Entry 2R7Z (X-ray diffraction, 3.80 A resolution); this record covers chains A and B of the 15 polymer chains in the assembly.

== Chain A ==
Molecule: DNA-directed RNA polymerase II subunit RPB1
From: Saccharomyces cerevisiae
Notes: EC 2.7.7.6
UniProt: P04050 (RPB1_YEAST); residue numbers follow UniProt; this construct covers 1-1733
Amino-acid sequence (1733 residues; each row starts with the number of its first residue):
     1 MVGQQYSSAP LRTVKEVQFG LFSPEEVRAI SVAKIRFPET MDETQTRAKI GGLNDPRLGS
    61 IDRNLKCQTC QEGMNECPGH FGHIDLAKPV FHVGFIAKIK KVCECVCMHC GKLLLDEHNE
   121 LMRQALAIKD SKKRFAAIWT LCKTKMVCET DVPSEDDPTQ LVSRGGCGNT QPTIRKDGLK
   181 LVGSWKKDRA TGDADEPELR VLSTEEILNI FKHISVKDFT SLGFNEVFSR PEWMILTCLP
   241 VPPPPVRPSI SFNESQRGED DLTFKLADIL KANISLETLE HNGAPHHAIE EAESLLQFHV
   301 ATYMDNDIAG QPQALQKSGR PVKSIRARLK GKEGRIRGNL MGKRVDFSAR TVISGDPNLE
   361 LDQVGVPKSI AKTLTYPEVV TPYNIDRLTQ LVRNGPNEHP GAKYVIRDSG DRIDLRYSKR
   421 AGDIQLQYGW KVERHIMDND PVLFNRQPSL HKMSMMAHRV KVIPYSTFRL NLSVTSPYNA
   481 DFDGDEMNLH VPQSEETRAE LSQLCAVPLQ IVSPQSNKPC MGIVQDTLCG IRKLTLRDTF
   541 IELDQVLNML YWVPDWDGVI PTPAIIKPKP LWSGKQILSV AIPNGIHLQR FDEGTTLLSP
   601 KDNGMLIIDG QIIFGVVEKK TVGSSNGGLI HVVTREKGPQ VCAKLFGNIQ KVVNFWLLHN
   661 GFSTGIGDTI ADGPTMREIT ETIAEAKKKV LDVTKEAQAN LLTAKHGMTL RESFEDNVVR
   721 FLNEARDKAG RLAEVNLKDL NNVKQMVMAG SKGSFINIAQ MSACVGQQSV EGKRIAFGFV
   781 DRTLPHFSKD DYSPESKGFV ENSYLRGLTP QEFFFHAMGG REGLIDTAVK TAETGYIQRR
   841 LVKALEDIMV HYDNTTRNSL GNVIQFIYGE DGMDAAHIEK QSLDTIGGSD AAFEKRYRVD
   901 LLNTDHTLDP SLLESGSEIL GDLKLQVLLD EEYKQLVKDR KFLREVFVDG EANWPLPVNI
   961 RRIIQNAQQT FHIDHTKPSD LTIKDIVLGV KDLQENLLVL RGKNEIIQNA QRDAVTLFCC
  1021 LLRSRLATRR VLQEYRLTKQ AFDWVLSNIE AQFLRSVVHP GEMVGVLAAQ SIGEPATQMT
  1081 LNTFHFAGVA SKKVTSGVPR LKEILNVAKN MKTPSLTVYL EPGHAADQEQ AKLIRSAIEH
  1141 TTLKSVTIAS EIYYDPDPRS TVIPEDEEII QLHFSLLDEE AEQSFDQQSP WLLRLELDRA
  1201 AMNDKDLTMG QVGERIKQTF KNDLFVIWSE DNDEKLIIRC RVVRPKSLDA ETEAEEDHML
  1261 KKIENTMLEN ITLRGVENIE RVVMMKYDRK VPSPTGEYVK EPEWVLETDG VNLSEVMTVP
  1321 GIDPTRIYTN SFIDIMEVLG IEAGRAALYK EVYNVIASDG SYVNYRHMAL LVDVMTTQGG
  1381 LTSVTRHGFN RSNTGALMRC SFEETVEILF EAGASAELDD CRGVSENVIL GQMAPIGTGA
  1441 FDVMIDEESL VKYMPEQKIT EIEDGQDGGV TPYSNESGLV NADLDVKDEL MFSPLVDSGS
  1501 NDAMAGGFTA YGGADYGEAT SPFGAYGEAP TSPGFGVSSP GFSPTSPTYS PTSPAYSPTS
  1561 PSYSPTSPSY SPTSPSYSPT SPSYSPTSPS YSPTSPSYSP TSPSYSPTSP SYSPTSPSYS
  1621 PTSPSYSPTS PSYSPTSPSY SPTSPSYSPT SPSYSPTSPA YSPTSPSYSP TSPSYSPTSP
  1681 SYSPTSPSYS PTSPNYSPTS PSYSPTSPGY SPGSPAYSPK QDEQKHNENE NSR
Not modelled in the structure: 1, 187-194, 1082-1091, 1177-1186, 1244-1253, 1456-1733
Bound ions: Zn2+ site 1: C67, C70, C77, H80; Zn2+ site 2: C110, C148, C167; Mg2+: D481, D483 (shared with 1 residue of chain P)

== Chain B ==
Molecule: DNA-directed RNA polymerase II subunit RPB2
From: Saccharomyces cerevisiae
Notes: EC 2.7.7.6
UniProt: P08518 (RPB2_YEAST); numbering as in UniProt (aligned over 1-1224)
Amino-acid sequence (1224 residues; numbered 1 to 1224; the number before each row is that of its first residue):
     1 MSDLANSEKY YDEDPYGFED ESAPITAEDS WAVISAFFRE KGLVSQQLDS FNQFVDYTLQ
    61 DIICEDSTLI LEQLAQHTTE SDNISRKYEI SFGKIYVTKP MVNESDGVTH ALYPQEARLR
   121 NLTYSSGLFV DVKKRTYEAI DVPGRELKYE LIAEESEDDS ESGKVFIGRL PIMLRSKNCY
   181 LSEATESDLY KLKECPFDMG GYFIINGSEK VLIAQERSAG NIVQVFKKAA PSPISHVAEI
   241 RSALEKGSRF ISTLQVKLYG REGSSARTIK ATLPYIKQDI PIVIIFRALG IIPDGEILEH
   301 ICYDVNDWQM LEMLKPCVED GFVIQDRETA LDFIGRRGTA LGIKKEKRIQ YAKDILQKEF
   361 LPHITQLEGF ESRKAFFLGY MINRLLLCAL DRKDQDDRDH FGKKRLDLAG PLLAQLFKTL
   421 FKKLTKDIFR YMQRTVEEAH DFNMKLAINA KTITSGLKYA LATGNWGEQK KAMSSRAGVS
   481 QVLNRYTYSS TLSHLRRTNT PIGRDGKLAK PRQLHNTHWG LVCPAETPEG QACGLVKNLS
   541 LMSCISVGTD PMPIITFLSE WGMEPLEDYV PHQSPDATRV FVNGVWHGVH RNPARLMETL
   601 RTLRRKGDIN PEVSMIRDIR EKELKIFTDA GRVYRPLFIV EDDESLGHKE LKVRKGHIAK
   661 LMATEYQDIE GGFEDVEEYT WSSLLNEGLV EYIDAEEEES ILIAMQPEDL EPAEANEEND
   721 LDVDPAKRIR VSHHATTFTH CEIHPSMILG VAASIIPFPD HNQSPRNTYQ SAMGKQAMGV
   781 FLTNYNVRMD TMANILYYPQ KPLGTTRAME YLKFRELPAG QNAIVAIACY SGYNQEDSMI
   841 MNQSSIDRGL FRSLFFRSYM DQEKKYGMSI TETFEKPQRT NTLRMKHGTY DKLDDDGLIA
   901 PGVRVSGEDV IIGKTTPISP DEEELGQRTA YHSKRDASTP LRSTENGIVD QVLVTTNQDG
   961 LKFVKVRVRT TKIPQIGDKF ASRHGQKGTI GITYRREDMP FTAEGIVPDL IINPHAIPSR
  1021 MTVAHLIECL LSKVAALSGN EGDASPFTDI TVEGISKLLR EHGYQSRGFE VMYNGHTGKK
  1081 LMAQIFFGPT YYQRLRHMVD DKIHARARGP MQVLTRQPVE GRSRDGGLRF GEMERDCMIA
  1141 HGAASFLKER LMEASDAFRV HICGICGLMT VIAKLNHNQF ECKGCDNKID IYQIHIPYAA
  1201 KLLFQELMAM NITPRLYTDR SRDF
Not modelled in the structure: 1-19, 71-89, 135-163, 336-344, 438-445, 503-506, 669-677, 716-721, 920-932
Bound ions: Zn2+: C1163, C1166, C1182, C1185

== Interface between chain A and chain B ==
Contacting residue pairs - 397 pairs, chain A then chain B:
  V2(A) - A1157(B)
  V2(A) - F1158(B)
  V2(A) - R1159(B)
  V2(A) - H1195(B)
  Q4(A) - R1159(B)  hydrogen bond (backbone-side chain)
  Q5(A) - R1159(B)  hydrogen bond (backbone-side chain)
  S7(A) - R1159(B)
  S7(A) - H1161(B)
  S7(A) - L1175(B)
  S7(A) - Q1193(B)  hydrogen bond
  S8(A) - N1178(B)  hydrogen bond
  S8(A) - F1180(B)
  A9(A) - H1161(B)
  A9(A) - F1180(B)  hydrophobic
  A9(A) - Q1193(B)
  P10(A) - I1191(B)
  P10(A) - Y1192(B)
  P10(A) - Q1193(B)  hydrogen bond (backbone-backbone)
  L11(A) - Q1193(B)
  R12(A) - Y1192(B)  hydrogen bond
  R12(A) - Q1193(B)  hydrogen bond (backbone-backbone)
  R12(A) - I1194(B)
  R12(A) - T1218(B)
  R12(A) - D1219(B)
  T13(A) - T1218(B)
  V14(A) - L1216(B)  hydrophobic
  V14(A) - Y1217(B)
  K15(A) - Y1217(B)  hydrogen bond (backbone-backbone)
  K15(A) - T1218(B)
  K15(A) - R1220(B)
  E16(A) - R1215(B)
  E16(A) - L1216(B)
  E16(A) - Y1217(B)  hydrogen bond (backbone-backbone)
  E16(A) - D1219(B)
  E16(A) - R1220(B)
  E16(A) - S1221(B)  hydrogen bond (side chain-backbone)
  E16(A) - R1222(B)  hydrogen bond (side chain-backbone)
  V17(A) - R1215(B)
  Q18(A) - T1213(B)
  Q18(A) - P1214(B)
  Q18(A) - R1215(B)  hydrogen bond (backbone-backbone)
  F19(A) - T1213(B)
  F19(A) - P1214(B)  hydrophobic
  G20(A) - I1212(B)
  G20(A) - T1213(B)  hydrogen bond (backbone-backbone)
  L21(A) - N1211(B)
  L21(A) - I1212(B)  hydrophobic
  L21(A) - T1213(B)  hydrogen bond (backbone-side chain)
  F22(A) - M1208(B)  hydrophobic
  F22(A) - N1211(B)  hydrogen bond (backbone-backbone)
  F22(A) - T1213(B)
  E26(A) - C1166(B)
  E26(A) - L1168(B)
  E26(A) - R1215(B)  salt bridge
  A29(A) - G1184(B)
  I30(A) - L1168(B)  hydrophobic
  I30(A) - T1170(B)
  I30(A) - K1183(B)  hydrogen bond (backbone-side chain)
  T69(A) - K1174(B)
  C70(A) - A1173(B)
  Q71(A) - N1176(B)
  E72(A) - K1174(B)
  E72(A) - L1175(B)
  M74(A) - R1116(B)  hydrogen bond (backbone-side chain)
  N75(A) - R1116(B)
  E76(A) - R1159(B)  salt bridge
  E76(A) - L1175(B)
  P78(A) - K1201(B)
  G79(A) - K1201(B)
  G79(A) - Q1205(B)
  F81(A) - Q1205(B)
  F81(A) - M1208(B)  hydrophobic
  F81(A) - A1209(B)
  H92(A) - M1210(B)  hydrogen bond (side chain-backbone)
  W233(A) - N1211(B)
  P240(A) - M1208(B)
  P240(A) - A1209(B)
  P240(A) - N1211(B)
  P242(A) - A1209(B)
  P245(A) - L1114(B)
  P245(A) - Y1198(B)
  P245(A) - K1201(B)
  V246(A) - L1202(B)  hydrophobic
  V246(A) - E1206(B)
  N253(A) - R884(B)  hydrogen bond
  N253(A) - R935(B)
  E254(A) - R935(B)  salt bridge
  S255(A) - I918(B)
  S255(A) - R935(B)
  Y303(A) - A1209(B)
  M304(A) - M1210(B)  hydrophobic
  L315(A) - K471(B)
  G319(A) - K471(B)
  I325(A) - E1206(B)
  I325(A) - A1209(B)  hydrophobic
  I325(A) - M1210(B)  hydrophobic
  R328(A) - E1206(B)  salt bridge
  L329(A) - L1203(B)  hydrophobic
  L329(A) - E1206(B)
  L329(A) - M1210(B)  hydrophobic
  R335(A) - L1114(B)
  R335(A) - A1199(B)
  R335(A) - L1202(B)
  R335(A) - L1203(B)
  R335(A) - E1206(B)  salt bridge
  I336(A) - L1203(B)  hydrophobic
  R337(A) - R1129(B)
  R337(A) - E1132(B)  salt bridge
  G338(A) - R1129(B)  hydrogen bond (backbone-side chain)
  N339(A) - T1115(B)
  N339(A) - Q1117(B)  hydrogen bond (backbone-side chain)
  N339(A) - D1156(B)
  L340(A) - P1197(B)  hydrophobic
  L340(A) - A1199(B)  hydrophobic
  L340(A) - A1200(B)
  L340(A) - L1203(B)  hydrophobic
  M341(A) - E1132(B)
  M341(A) - R1135(B)
  G342(A) - R1129(B)  hydrogen bond (backbone-side chain)
  G342(A) - F1130(B)
  K343(A) - Q1117(B)
  K343(A) - R1129(B)
  K343(A) - F1130(B)  hydrogen bond (backbone-backbone)
  K343(A) - L1151(B)  hydrogen bond (side chain-backbone)
  K343(A) - S1155(B)
  K343(A) - D1156(B)
  K343(A) - P1197(B)
  R344(A) - Q1117(B)
  R344(A) - P1118(B)
  R344(A) - V1119(B)
  R344(A) - E1120(B)  salt bridge
  R344(A) - G1127(B)
  R344(A) - L1128(B)
  R344(A) - R1129(B)
  R344(A) - S1155(B)  hydrogen bond (backbone-side chain)
  V345(A) - P1118(B)
  V345(A) - G1127(B)
  V345(A) - L1128(B)  hydrogen bond (backbone-backbone)
  V345(A) - F1130(B)  hydrophobic
  V345(A) - R1150(B)
  V345(A) - A1154(B)
  D346(A) - R1106(B)  salt bridge
  D346(A) - R1108(B)
  D346(A) - M1111(B)
  D346(A) - P1118(B)
  D346(A) - R1150(B)  hydrogen bond (backbone-side chain)
  D346(A) - A1154(B)  hydrogen bond (backbone-backbone)
  F347(A) - R1106(B)  hydrogen bond (backbone-backbone)
  F347(A) - A1107(B)
  F347(A) - R1150(B)  hydrogen bond (backbone-side chain)
  S348(A) - A1105(B)
  S348(A) - R1106(B)  hydrogen bond (backbone-backbone)
  S348(A) - L1128(B)  hydrogen bond (side chain-backbone)
  A349(A) - H1104(B)
  A349(A) - A1105(B)  hydrophobic
  A349(A) - L1128(B)
  R350(A) - I1103(B)
  R350(A) - H1104(B)  hydrogen bond (backbone-backbone)
  R350(A) - L1128(B)
  T351(A) - I1103(B)
  V352(A) - V1099(B)  hydrophobic
  D356(A) - Y833(B)  hydrogen bond
  P357(A) - G832(B)
  P357(A) - Y833(B)  hydrophobic
  N358(A) - Y833(B)  hydrogen bond
  I370(A) - A1105(B)  hydrophobic
  T373(A) - A1105(B)
  L374(A) - R1106(B)
  T375(A) - A1107(B)
  Y404(A) - R1108(B)
  R412(A) - R1108(B)
  E433(A) - R1108(B)  salt bridge
  L443(A) - F1146(B)  hydrophobic
  Q447(A) - E1134(B)
  S449(A) - M1133(B)
  S449(A) - E1134(B)  hydrogen bond
  S449(A) - C1137(B)
  H451(A) - C1137(B)  hydrogen bond (backbone-side chain)
  K452(A) - A1140(B)
  K452(A) - H1141(B)  hydrogen bond (backbone-side chain)
  M455(A) - E1134(B)
  M455(A) - C1137(B)  hydrophobic
  M455(A) - H1141(B)  hydrogen bond (backbone-side chain)
  Y465(A) - I976(B)  hydrophobic
  S466(A) - Q975(B)  hydrogen bond
  S466(A) - V1099(B)
  S466(A) - D1100(B)  hydrogen bond
  S466(A) - I1103(B)
  T467(A) - G977(B)
  T467(A) - V1099(B)
  R469(A) - Y833(B)
  R469(A) - G991(B)  hydrogen bond (side chain-backbone)
  L472(A) - Q835(B)
  L472(A) - E836(B)
  D481(A) - E836(B)
  F482(A) - Q835(B)
  F482(A) - E836(B)  hydrogen bond (backbone-backbone)
  F482(A) - D837(B)
  F482(A) - S838(B)
  F482(A) - T989(B)  hydrogen bond (backbone-side chain)
  D483(A) - D837(B)
  D483(A) - K979(B)
  D483(A) - K987(B)
  D483(A) - T989(B)
  G484(A) - T989(B)
  E486(A) - K1102(B)
  N488(A) - L1128(B)
  H490(A) - F1130(B)
  H490(A) - R1150(B)  hydrogen bond
  V491(A) - R1150(B)  hydrogen bond (backbone-side chain)
  P492(A) - E1149(B)
  Q493(A) - E1149(B)  hydrogen bond (backbone-side chain)
  S494(A) - E1149(B)  hydrogen bond (backbone-side chain)
  T497(A) - F1146(B)
  T497(A) - E1149(B)  hydrogen bond
  E500(A) - A1143(B)
  E500(A) - A1144(B)  hydrogen bond (side chain-backbone)
  E500(A) - S1145(B)  hydrogen bond
  E500(A) - F1146(B)  hydrogen bond (side chain-backbone)
  L501(A) - F1146(B)  hydrophobic
  L504(A) - H1141(B)
  C505(A) - M1138(B)  hydrophobic
  C505(A) - H1141(B)
  Q510(A) - H1141(B)
  V524(A) - Q835(B)
  Q525(A) - Q835(B)
  Q525(A) - E836(B)  hydrogen bond (side chain-backbone)
  Q525(A) - H1015(B)
  D526(A) - C829(B)  hydrogen bond
  D526(A) - Q835(B)  hydrogen bond (backbone-side chain)
  D526(A) - N1013(B)  hydrogen bond
  D526(A) - H1015(B)  salt bridge
  T527(A) - Q835(B)
  C529(A) - H1015(B)
  L657(A) - C829(B)  hydrophobic
  L658(A) - Y830(B)
  L658(A) - S831(B)
  L658(A) - N1074(B)
  H659(A) - N1074(B)  hydrogen bond
  H659(A) - K1080(B)
  H659(A) - L1081(B)
  N660(A) - M1082(B)
  N660(A) - A1083(B)
  F662(A) - A828(B)
  F662(A) - C829(B)  hydrogen bond (backbone-backbone)
  F662(A) - P1014(B)  hydrophobic
  S663(A) - I827(B)  hydrogen bond (side chain-backbone)
  S663(A) - A828(B)
  S663(A) - P1014(B)
  S663(A) - F1086(B)  hydrogen bond (side chain-backbone)
  T664(A) - I827(B)
  T664(A) - P1014(B)
  T664(A) - F1086(B)
  G665(A) - L1026(B)
  G665(A) - F1086(B)
  I666(A) - V1023(B)  hydrophobic
  I666(A) - L1026(B)
  I666(A) - I1027(B)  hydrophobic
  I666(A) - L1030(B)  hydrophobic
  I666(A) - R1067(B)
  I666(A) - F1086(B)  hydrophobic
  I670(A) - R1067(B)
  T680(A) - I729(B)
  N742(A) - F1069(B)
  M746(A) - P1014(B)
  M746(A) - H1015(B)  hydrogen bond
  M746(A) - P1018(B)  hydrophobic
  S751(A) - H1015(B)
  K752(A) - H1015(B)
  K752(A) - S1019(B)
  G753(A) - P1018(B)
  N757(A) - P1018(B)
  N757(A) - S1019(B)
  N757(A) - M1021(B)
  Q760(A) - M1021(B)
  M761(A) - M1021(B)  hydrophobic
  M761(A) - V1023(B)  hydrophobic
  A776(A) - N516(B)
  G778(A) - H400(B)
  G778(A) - H515(B)
  G778(A) - N516(B)  hydrogen bond (backbone-side chain)
  G778(A) - E699(B)
  F779(A) - T517(B)
  F779(A) - E698(B)
  F779(A) - E699(B)
  V780(A) - E699(B)  hydrogen bond (backbone-side chain)
  R782(A) - E698(B)
  R782(A) - E699(B)  hydrogen bond (side chain-backbone)
  R782(A) - I701(B)  hydrogen bond (side chain-backbone)
  T783(A) - N516(B)
  P785(A) - E698(B)
  P785(A) - I701(B)
  P785(A) - L702(B)
  P785(A) - I703(B)  hydrogen bond (backbone-backbone)
  H786(A) - W519(B)
  H786(A) - L702(B)
  H786(A) - I703(B)
  H786(A) - M705(B)  hydrogen bond
  H786(A) - E742(B)  salt bridge
  F787(A) - L702(B)
  K789(A) - R620(B)
  E795(A) - V731(B)
  E801(A) - I729(B)
  N802(A) - R728(B)
  N802(A) - I729(B)  hydrogen bond (side chain-backbone)
  Y804(A) - H761(B)  hydrogen bond (backbone-side chain)
  Y804(A) - N762(B)
  Y804(A) - Q763(B)
  Y804(A) - M1021(B)  hydrophobic
  L805(A) - H761(B)  hydrogen bond (backbone-side chain)
  L805(A) - V1052(B)  hydrophobic
  R806(A) - K727(B)  hydrogen bond (side chain-backbone)
  R806(A) - R728(B)
  R806(A) - I729(B)
  R806(A) - H761(B)
  G807(A) - R728(B)  hydrogen bond (backbone-side chain)
  G807(A) - D760(B)
  G807(A) - H761(B)
  L808(A) - R728(B)  hydrogen bond (backbone-side chain)
  L808(A) - D760(B)  hydrogen bond (backbone-backbone)
  L808(A) - F1047(B)
  T809(A) - F1047(B)
  P810(A) - W519(B)
  P810(A) - M705(B)  hydrophobic
  P810(A) - P745(B)  hydrophobic
  P810(A) - F1047(B)
  F813(A) - L749(B)  hydrophobic
  F813(A) - P759(B)
  F813(A) - F1047(B)  hydrophobic
  F814(A) - H515(B)
  F814(A) - N516(B)
  F814(A) - W519(B)  hydrophobic
  H816(A) - Q763(B)
  H816(A) - S764(B)  hydrogen bond (side chain-backbone)
  A817(A) - L514(B)  hydrophobic
  A817(A) - P524(B)  hydrophobic
  A817(A) - S764(B)
  M818(A) - L514(B)
  M818(A) - N516(B)
  R821(A) - R512(B)  hydrogen bond (side chain-backbone)
  R821(A) - L514(B)
  R821(A) - P524(B)  hydrogen bond (side chain-backbone)
  R821(A) - T527(B)
  E822(A) - Q513(B)
  L824(A) - T768(B)
  I825(A) - L508(B)  hydrophobic
  I825(A) - R512(B)
  I825(A) - Q513(B)
  A828(A) - G530(B)
  A828(A) - Q531(B)
  V829(A) - L508(B)  hydrophobic
  Q838(A) - M1133(B)
  R839(A) - E1132(B)  salt bridge
  V842(A) - D1136(B)
  K843(A) - R1135(B)
  E846(A) - R1135(B)  salt bridge
  M1063(A) - I1139(B)
  V1066(A) - D1136(B)
  V1066(A) - I1139(B)  hydrophobic
  V1066(A) - A1140(B)  hydrophobic
  Q1070(A) - D1136(B)
  Q1070(A) - C1137(B)
  K1144(A) - E262(B)  salt bridge
  N1265(A) - G263(B)
  N1265(A) - S265(B)
  E1269(A) - E262(B)
  E1269(A) - G263(B)
  L1409(A) - L1207(B)  hydrophobic
  L1409(A) - I1212(B)
  F1410(A) - M1210(B)  hydrophobic
  F1410(A) - I1212(B)  hydrophobic
  D1420(A) - R1222(B)  salt bridge
  R1422(A) - F1224(B)  hydrogen bond (side chain-backbone)
  V1424(A) - I1139(B)  hydrophobic
  S1425(A) - R1135(B)
  V1428(A) - R1135(B)
  V1428(A) - L1147(B)  hydrophobic
  V1428(A) - L1151(B)  hydrophobic
  I1429(A) - P1197(B)
  I1429(A) - A1200(B)
  L1430(A) - H1195(B)
  L1430(A) - I1196(B)
  L1430(A) - P1197(B)
  G1431(A) - K1148(B)
  G1431(A) - M1152(B)
  G1431(A) - P1197(B)
  Q1432(A) - H1195(B)
  M1433(A) - A1144(B)  hydrophobic
  M1433(A) - S1145(B)
  A1434(A) - A1144(B)
  I1436(A) - I1139(B)
  I1436(A) - G1142(B)
  I1436(A) - A1144(B)
  T1438(A) - G1142(B)  hydrogen bond (side chain-backbone)
  T1438(A) - A1144(B)
  T1438(A) - S1145(B)
  G1439(A) - A1144(B)
Other interface residues (no listed pair), chain A (223 interface residues in all): Y6, V27, Q68, C77, H80, L236, P243, P248, Q256, S318, R326, I353, S354, G355, S369, N445, S454, T475, E496, E542, N654, G661, G667, D668, T669, M676, V743, V770, I775, F777, L784, S788, Q811, G820, D826, L1418, G1437
Other interface residues (no listed pair), chain B (203 interface residues in all): K470, H518, C533, G534, R635, A695, S700, P725, A726, A735, I748, P765, N767, N834, G988, I990, E1053, H1076, T1077, K1079, Q1084, I1085, G1109, V1113, G1131, V1160, V1171, I1172, H1177, C1185, F1204, D1223

== Overview ==
The interface between chain A and chain B involves 223 residues on one side and 203 on the other, with 79
hydrogen bonds and 15 salt bridges. Among the polar pairs are E26(A)-R1215(B), E76(A)-R1159(B) and
E254(A)-R935(B). The Mg2+ site is built by D481(A) and D483(A).
Here chain A is DNA-directed RNA polymerase II subunit RPB1 and chain B is DNA-directed RNA polymerase II
subunit RPB2, both from Saccharomyces cerevisiae. Entry 2R7Z (Cisplatin lesion containing RNA polymerase II
elongation complex) was determined by X-ray diffraction.
